Entry 3TJH (X-ray diffraction, 2.12 A resolution); this record covers chains C and D of the 4 polymer chains in the assembly.

Chain C:
Protein: 42F3 alpha
Source organism: Mus musculus, Homo sapiens
Amino-acid sequence (226 residues; each row starts with the number of its first residue; numbers below 1 keep their minus sign (Ala-8 is residue -8)):
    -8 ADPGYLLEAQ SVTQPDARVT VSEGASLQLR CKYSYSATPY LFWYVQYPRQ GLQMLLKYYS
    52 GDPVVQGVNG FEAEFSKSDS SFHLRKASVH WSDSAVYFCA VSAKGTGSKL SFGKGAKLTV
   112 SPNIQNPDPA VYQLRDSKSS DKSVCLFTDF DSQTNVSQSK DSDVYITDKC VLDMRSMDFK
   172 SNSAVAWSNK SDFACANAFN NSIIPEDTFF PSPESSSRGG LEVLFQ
Disordered / not traced: -8 to -1, 130-132, 204-217
Disulfide bonds: Cys22-Cys90, Cys136-Cys186

Chain D:
Protein: 42F3 beta
Source organism: Mus musculus, Homo sapiens
Amino-acid sequence (254 residues; each row starts with the number of its first residue; numbers below 1 keep their minus sign (Ala-2 is residue -2)):
    -2 ADPEAAVTQS PRNKVTVTGG NVTLSCRQTN SHNYMYWYRQ DTGHGLRLIH YSYGAGNLQI
    58 GDVPDGYKAT RTTQEDFFLL LELASPSQTS LYFCASSDAP GQLYFGEGSK LTVLEDLKNV
   118 FPPEVAVFEP SEAEISHTQK ATLVCLATGF YPDHVELSWW VNGKEVHSGV CTDPQPLKEQ
   178 PALNDSRYAL SSRLRVSATF WQNPRNHFRC QVQFYGLSEN DEWTQDRAKP VTQIVSAEAW
   238 GRADSRGGLE VLFQ
Disordered / not traced: -2 to 1, 241-251
Disulfide bonds: Cys23-Cys91, Cys142-Cys207

Chain C / chain D interface:
Contacting residue pairs (98):
  Tyr31(C) with Pro97(D)
  Phe33(C) with Pro97(D); Gly98(D); Gln99(D)
  Tyr35(C) with Gly98(D), hydrogen bond (side chain-backbone); Gln99(D); Leu100(D), hydrogen bond (side chain-backbone)
  Gln37(C) with Gln37(D), hydrogen bond; Phe90(D)
  Gln41(C) with Phe90(D)
  Gly42(C) with Phe90(D); Gly103(D)
  Leu43(C) with Phe102(D)
  Met45(C) with Gln99(D); Tyr101(D)
  Lys48(C) with Gln99(D)
  Tyr50(C) with Gln99(D), hydrogen bond
  Phe89(C) with Gln37(D)
  Ser93(C) with Pro97(D); Gly98(D)
  Ala94(C) with Pro97(D)
  Gly96(C) with Pro97(D)
  Thr97(C) with Tyr31(D), hydrogen bond; Pro97(D)
  Gly98(C) with Tyr31(D), hydrogen bond (backbone-side chain); Tyr33(D), hydrogen bond (backbone-side chain)
  Ser99(C) with Tyr31(D), hydrogen bond; Tyr48(D)
  Leu101(C) with Tyr35(D); Leu100(D), hydrophobic
  Phe103(C) with Tyr35(D)
  Lys105(C) with Gly42(D)
  Asp119(C) with His134(D), salt bridge
  Tyr123(C) with Ser128(D); Ala130(D); Glu131(D); His134(D); Thr135(D)
  Gln124(C) with Ser128(D)
  Leu125(C) with Phe125(D); Glu126(D); Thr139(D); Val141(D), hydrophobic
  Arg126(C) with Phe125(D); Glu126(D), salt bridge; Arg239(D)
  Asp127(C) with Val124(D); Phe125(D)
  Ser128(C) with Val124(D), hydrogen bond (backbone-backbone); Glu126(D), hydrogen bond; Glu235(D); Ala236(D)
  Lys129(C) with Val122(D), hydrogen bond (side chain-backbone); Ala123(D); Ala234(D)
  Lys133(C) with Phe125(D)
  Ser134(C) with Phe125(D)
  Val135(C) with Phe125(D), hydrophobic; Leu143(D), hydrophobic
  Leu137(C) with Thr139(D)
  Thr139(C) with Arg192(D)
  Asp140(C) with Thr135(D); Arg192(D), salt bridge
  Tyr156(C) with Leu174(D), hydrophobic; Glu176(D), hydrogen bond (side chain-backbone)
  Ile157(C) with Leu174(D)
  Thr158(C) with Asp170(D); Ser188(D); Arg190(D), hydrogen bond
  Asp159(C) with Arg190(D)
  Cys161(C) with Cys168(D), disulfide; Thr169(D); Arg190(D)
  Val162(C) with Cys168(D), hydrogen bond (backbone-side chain)
  Leu163(C) with Gly166(D); Val167(D); Cys168(D), hydrophobic; Arg192(D)
  Asp164(C) with Ser165(D); Gly166(D), hydrogen bond (backbone-backbone)
  Met165(C) with Lys137(D), hydrogen bond; Ser165(D); Arg192(D); Val193(D); Ser194(D)
  Arg166(C) with His164(D); Ser165(D), hydrogen bond (backbone-side chain)
  Phe170(C) with Lys137(D); Arg192(D)
  Ser172(C) with Arg192(D), hydrogen bond
  Ser174(C) with Arg190(D), hydrogen bond
  Ala175(C) with Arg190(D)
  Val176(C) with Arg190(D)
  Trp178(C) with Leu143(D), hydrophobic; Leu174(D), hydrophobic; Ala186(D), hydrophobic
  Phe200(C) with His134(D)
  Pro202(C) with Ala130(D), hydrophobic
Also at the interface, not in a pair above, chain C (57 interface residues in all): Arg9, Arg40, Lys95, Ser167, Met168
Also at the interface, not in a pair above, chain D (54 interface residues in all): Thr39, Leu43, Tyr50, Glu104, Pro127, Lys175, Gln177
Disulfides between the chains: Cys161(C)-Cys168(D)

Summary:
The interface between chain C and chain D involves 57 residues on one side and 54 on the other; the contacts
include 1 disulfide bond, 19 hydrogen bonds and 3 salt bridges. Among the polar pairs are Asp119(C)-His134(D),
Arg126(C)-Glu126(D) and Asp140(C)-Arg192(D).
Here chain C is 42F3 alpha and chain D is 42F3 beta, both from Mus musculus, Homo sapiens. Entry 3TJH
(42F3-p3A1/H2-Ld complex) was determined by X-ray diffraction (same publication as 3TF7, 3TFK and 3TPU).
